Entry 6WRM (X-ray diffraction, 1.55 A resolution); this record covers chain A.

Chain A:
Name: Lysozyme
From: Gallus gallus
Notes: EC 3.2.1.17
Reference sequence: B8YK79 (B8YK79_CHICK); residues 1-129 here correspond to UniProt positions 19-147 (UniProt number = residue number + 18)
Sequence (129 residues; each row starts with the number of its first residue):
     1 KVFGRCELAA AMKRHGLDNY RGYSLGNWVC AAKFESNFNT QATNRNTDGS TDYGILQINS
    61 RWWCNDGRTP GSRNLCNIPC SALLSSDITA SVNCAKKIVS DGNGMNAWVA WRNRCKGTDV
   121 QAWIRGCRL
Disulfides: Cys-6/Cys-127, Cys-30/Cys-115, Cys-64/Cys-80, Cys-76/Cys-94
Bound ions: Rh ion site 1 near His-15 (its only coordinating residue here); Rh ion site 2 near Lys-33 (its only coordinating residue here); Na+: Ser-60, Cys-64, Ser-72, Arg-73

Overview:
The Na+ site is built by Ser-60, Cys-64, Ser-72 and Arg-73.
Chain A is Lysozyme (Gallus gallus); the structure, The interaction of
chlorido(1,5-cyclooctadiene)([4-(2-((tert-butoxycarbonyl)amino)-3-methoxy-3-oxopropyl)-1,3-dimethyl-1H-imidazol-3-ide])rhodium(I)
with HEWL after 1 month, was determined by X-ray diffraction, deposited together with 6WRL.
